PDB entry 8FNW | electron microscopy, 6.73 A resolution (low resolution: residue-level contacts below are approximate; hydrogen-bond / salt-bridge calls are withheld) | chains C and L of the 19 polymer chains in the assembly

== Chain C (and L) ==
Protein: Adenosine deaminase
Source organism: Escherichia coli
Notes: chain L of this document is another copy of the same molecule, construct and numbering; everything in this record applies to it too
UniProtKB: A0A8E2SFD7 (A0A8E2SFD7_ECOLX); residue numbers follow UniProt; this construct covers 1-799
Chain sequence (799 residues; each row starts with the number of its first residue):
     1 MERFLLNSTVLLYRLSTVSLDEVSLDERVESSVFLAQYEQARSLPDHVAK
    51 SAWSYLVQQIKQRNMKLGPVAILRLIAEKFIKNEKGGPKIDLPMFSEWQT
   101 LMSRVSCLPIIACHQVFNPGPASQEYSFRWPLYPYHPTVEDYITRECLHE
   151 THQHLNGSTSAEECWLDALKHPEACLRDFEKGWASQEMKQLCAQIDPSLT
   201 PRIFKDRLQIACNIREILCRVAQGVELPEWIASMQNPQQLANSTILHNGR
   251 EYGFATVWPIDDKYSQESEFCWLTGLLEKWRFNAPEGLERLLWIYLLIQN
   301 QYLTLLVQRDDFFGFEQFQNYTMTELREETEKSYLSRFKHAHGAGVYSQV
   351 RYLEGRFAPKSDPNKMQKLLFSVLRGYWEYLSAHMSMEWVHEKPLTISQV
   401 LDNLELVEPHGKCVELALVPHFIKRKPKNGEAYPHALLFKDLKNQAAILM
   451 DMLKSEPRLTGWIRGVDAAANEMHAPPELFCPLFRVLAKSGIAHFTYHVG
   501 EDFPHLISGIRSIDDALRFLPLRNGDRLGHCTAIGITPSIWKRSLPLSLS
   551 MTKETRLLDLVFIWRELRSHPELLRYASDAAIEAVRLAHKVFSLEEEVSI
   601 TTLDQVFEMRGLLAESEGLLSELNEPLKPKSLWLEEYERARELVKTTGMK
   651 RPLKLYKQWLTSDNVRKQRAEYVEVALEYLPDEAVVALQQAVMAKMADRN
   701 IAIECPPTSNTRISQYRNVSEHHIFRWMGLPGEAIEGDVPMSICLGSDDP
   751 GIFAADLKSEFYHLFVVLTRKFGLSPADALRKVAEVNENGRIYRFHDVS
Unresolved in the structure: 310-321, 620-630, 709-713, 799
Differences from the reference sequence: conflict T274 (Ile in A0A8E2SFD7)
Bound ions: Zn2+: H152, H154, H498, H530
Reported in the primary citation:
  - mutagenesis - H152A/H154A: abolished catalytic activity on ATP

== Interface between chain C and chain L ==
Contacting residue pairs - 18 pairs, chain C then chain L:
  P571(C) with P571(L)
  L574(C) with R568(L); S569(L); L574(L)
  R575(C) with S569(L)
  S578(C) with R568(L)
  I582(C) with Q605(L)
  H589(C) with T647(L)
  K590(C) with T646(L); T647(L)
  S593(C) with T647(L)
  L594(C) with G648(L)
  E595(C) with T647(L); K650(L)
  E597(C) with E597(L); S599(L); T601(L); T602(L)
Interface residues without a listed pair, chain C (12 interface residues in all): R586
Interface residues without a listed pair, chain L (17 interface residues in all): H570, V598, M649, R651

== Overview ==
12 residues of chain C face 17 of chain L across their interface. The Zn2+ site is built by H152(C), H154(C),
H498(C) and H530(C). From the paper: H152A/H154A of chain C abolish catalytic activity on ATP.
Both chains are Adenosine deaminase (Escherichia coli). Entry 8FNW (Structure of RdrA-RdrB complex from
Escherichia coli RADAR defense system) was determined by electron microscopy (same publication as 8FNT, 8FNU
and 8FNV).
